PDB entry 7RKK | X-ray diffraction, 2.76 A resolution | chain A

[Chain A]
Molecule: NNMT protein
From: Homo sapiens
UniProt: Q6FH49 (Q6FH49_HUMAN); residue numbers follow UniProt; this construct covers 1-264
Chain sequence (283 residues; numbered -18 to 264; the number before each row is that of its first residue; numbers below 1 keep their minus sign (Met-18 is residue -18)):
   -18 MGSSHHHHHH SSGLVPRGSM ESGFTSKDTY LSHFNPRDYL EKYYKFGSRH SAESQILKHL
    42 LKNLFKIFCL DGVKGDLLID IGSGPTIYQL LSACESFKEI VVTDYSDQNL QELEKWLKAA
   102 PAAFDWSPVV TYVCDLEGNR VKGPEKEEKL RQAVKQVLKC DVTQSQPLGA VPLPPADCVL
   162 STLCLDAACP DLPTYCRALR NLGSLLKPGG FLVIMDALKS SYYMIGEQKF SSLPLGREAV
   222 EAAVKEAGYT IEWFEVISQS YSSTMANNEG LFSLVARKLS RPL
Disordered / not traced: -18 to -10, 261-264
Differences from the reference sequence: expression tag (-18 to 0); engineered mutation Ala100 (Lys in Q6FH49), Ala101 (Glu in Q6FH49), Ala103 (Glu in Q6FH49)
Residues lining bound ligands: 5R4 (3-[3-(acetyl{[(1R,2R,3S,4R)-4-(4-chloro-7H-pyrrolo[2,3-d]pyrimidin-7-yl)-2,3-dihydroxycyclopentyl]methyl}amino)prop-1-yn-1-yl]benzamide): Lys8, Tyr11, Phe15, Tyr20, Tyr24, Tyr25, Gly63, Ser64, Gly65, Pro66, Asp85, Tyr86, Ser87, Asn90, Cys141, Asp142, Val143, Thr144, Thr163, Leu164, Cys165, Asp167, Ala168, Ala169, Asp197, Ala198, Ser201, Tyr203, Tyr204, Ser213, Tyr242

[Summary]
Chain A binds compound 5R4.
Chain A is NNMT protein (Homo sapiens); the structure, Structure of Nicotinamide N-Methyltransferase (NNMT) in
complex with II399 (C2 space group), was determined by X-ray diffraction (same publication as 7RKL).
